Entry 9BC5 (electron microscopy, 5.32 A resolution (low resolution: residue-level contacts below are approximate; hydrogen-bond / salt-bridge calls are withheld)); this record covers chains A and H of the 9 polymer chains in the assembly.

# Chain A
Protein: Protein Rep68
From: adeno-associated virus 2
Notes: EC 3.6.4.12
Reference sequence: P03132 (REP68_AAV2S); residue numbers follow UniProt; this construct covers 2-490
Amino-acid sequence (491 residues; numbered 0 to 490; the number before each row is that of its first residue; numbering starts at 0):
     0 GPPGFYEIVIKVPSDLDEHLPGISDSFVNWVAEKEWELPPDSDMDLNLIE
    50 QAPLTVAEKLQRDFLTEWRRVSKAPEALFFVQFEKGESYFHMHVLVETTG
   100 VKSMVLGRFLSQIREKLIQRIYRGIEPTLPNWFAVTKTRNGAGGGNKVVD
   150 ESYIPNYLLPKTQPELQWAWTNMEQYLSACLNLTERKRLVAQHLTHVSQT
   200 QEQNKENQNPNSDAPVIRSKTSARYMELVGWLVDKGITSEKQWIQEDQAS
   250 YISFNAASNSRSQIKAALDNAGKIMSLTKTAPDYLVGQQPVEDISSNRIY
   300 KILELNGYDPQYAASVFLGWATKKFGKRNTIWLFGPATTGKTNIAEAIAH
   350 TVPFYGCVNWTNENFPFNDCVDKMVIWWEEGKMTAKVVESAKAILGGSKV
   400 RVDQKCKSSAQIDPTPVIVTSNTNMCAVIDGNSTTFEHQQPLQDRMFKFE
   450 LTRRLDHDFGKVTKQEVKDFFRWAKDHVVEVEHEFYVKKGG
Disordered / not traced: 0-1, 203-213
Sequence notes: expression tag (0-1); conflict Glu17 (Gly in P03132); engineered mutation Ser151 (Cys in P03132)
UniProt features mapped onto this chain:
  - motif: His90 to His92 (RCR-2), Tyr156 to Lys160 (RCR-3)
  - active site: Tyr156 (For nuclease activity)
  - binding site (a divalent metal cation): Glu83, His90, His92
  - binding site (ATP): Gly334 to Thr341
From the paper describing this entry:
  - mutagenesis - F364A: decreased catalytic activity on trs nicking
  - mutagenesis - F364A: abolished catalytic activity (helicase activity)

# Chain H
Molecule: AAVS1 DNA (41-MER) Sense strand
Sequence (50 nucleotides; numbered -8 to 41; the number before each row is that of its first residue; numbers below 1 keep their minus sign (DG-8 is residue -8)):
    -8 GGCGGGTGGTGGCGGCGGTTGGGGCTCGGCGCTCGCTCGCTCGCTGGGCG
Disordered / not traced: -8 to 0

# How chain A and chain H interact
Pairs across the interface - 9 pairs, chain A then chain H:
  Met103(A) - DT32(H)
  Val104(A) - DC33(H)
  Arg107(A) - DC35(H)
  Gln111(A) - DG34(H)
  Gln111(A) - DC35(H)
  Arg138(A) - DC25(H)
  Arg138(A) - DG26(H)
  Arg138(A) - DC27(H)
  Gly142(A) - DT28(H)
Interface residues without a listed pair, chain A (7 interface residues in all): Asn139

# In short
Chain A and chain H form an interface of 7 and 8 residues respectively. Curated annotation (UniProt) lists
active-site residue Tyr156(A), 3 divalent metal cation-binding residues and 8 ATP-binding residues on chain A.
The paper reports that F364A of chain A reduces catalytic activity on trs nicking; F364A of chain A abolishes
catalytic activity (helicase activity).
Here chain A is Protein Rep68 (adeno-associated virus 2) and chain H is AAVS1 DNA (41-MER) Sense strand. Entry
9BC5 (AAV-2 Rep68-AAVS1 heptameric complex) was determined by electron microscopy (same publication as 9BU7).
